PDB entry 2FR3 | X-ray diffraction, 1.48 A resolution | chain A

[Chain A]
Name: Cellular retinoic acid binding protein 2
Organism: Homo sapiens
UniProtKB: P29373 (RABP2_HUMAN); residues 1-137 here = UniProt positions 1-137
Chain sequence (137 residues; each row starts with the number of its first residue):
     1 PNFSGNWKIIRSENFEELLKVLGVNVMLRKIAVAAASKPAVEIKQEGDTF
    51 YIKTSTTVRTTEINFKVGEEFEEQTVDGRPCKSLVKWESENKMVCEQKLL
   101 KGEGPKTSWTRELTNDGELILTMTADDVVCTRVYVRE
Residues lining bound ligands: retinoic acid (REA): Phe15, Leu19, Val24, Leu28, Ile31, Ala32, Ala35, Ala36, Pro39, Thr54, Thr56, Val58, Arg59, Val76, Asp77, Arg111, Leu121, Met123, Arg132, Tyr134
From the paper describing this entry:
  - binding site for retinoic acid: Val58, Arg111, Arg132, Tyr134
  - contacts within the chain: Ala36-Arg132
  - conformationally variable residues (loop rearrangement, side-chain flip): Lys30, Val58, Arg59

[Overview]
Chain A binds retinoic acid. The paper reports a binding site for retinoic acid at Val58, Arg111 and Arg132
among others; conformational variability at Lys30, Val58 and Arg59.
Chain A is Cellular retinoic acid binding protein 2 (Homo sapiens); the structure, Crystal Structure of
Cellular Retinoic Acid Binding Protein Type II in Complex with All-Trans-Retinoic Acid at ..., was determined
by X-ray diffraction, deposited together with 2FRS, 2FS6 and 2FS7.
